PDB entry 7OBK | X-ray diffraction, 1.80 A resolution | chains A and B

== Chain A ==
Name: 14-3-3 protein sigma
Organism: Homo sapiens
UniProt: P31947 (1433S_HUMAN); residues 1-248 here = UniProt positions 1-248
Chain sequence (253 residues; numbered -4 to 248; the number before each row is that of its first residue; numbers below 1 keep their minus sign (Gly-4 is residue -4)):
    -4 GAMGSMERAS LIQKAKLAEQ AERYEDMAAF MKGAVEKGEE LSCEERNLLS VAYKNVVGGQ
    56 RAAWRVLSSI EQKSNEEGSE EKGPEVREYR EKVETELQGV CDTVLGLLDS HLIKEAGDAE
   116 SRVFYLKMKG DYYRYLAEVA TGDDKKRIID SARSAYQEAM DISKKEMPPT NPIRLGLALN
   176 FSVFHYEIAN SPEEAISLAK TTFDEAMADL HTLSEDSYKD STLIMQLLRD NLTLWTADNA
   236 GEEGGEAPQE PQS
Disordered / not traced: 232-248
Sequence notes: expression tag (-4 to 0)
Modified residues: Cys38 (S-hydroxycysteine; CSO)
UniProt features mapped onto this chain:
  - site (Interaction with phosphoserine on interacting protein): Arg56, Arg129
  - modified residue (Phosphoserine): Ser5, Ser74, Ser248
Ion coordination: Mg2+ site 1 near Glu2 (its only coordinating residue here); Mg2+ site 2: Glu35, Glu110, Glu188

== Chain B ==
Name: PKR phosphopeptide
Notes: EC 2.7.11.1, 2.7.10.2
UniProt: P19525 (E2AK2_HUMAN); residue numbers follow UniProt; this construct covers 541-551
Chain sequence (11 residues; each row starts with the number of its first residue):
   541 KSPEKNERHT C
Disordered / not traced: 541-545
Modified residues: Thr550 (phosphothreonine; TPO); Cys551 (S-hydroxycysteine; CSO)
UniProt features mapped onto this chain:
  - modified residue: Ser542 (Phosphoserine)

== Interface between chain A and chain B ==
Contacting residue pairs (24; chain A residue first):
  Lys49(A) with Cys551(B)
  Arg56(A) with Arg548(B); Thr550(B)
  Lys122(A) with Cys551(B), hydrogen bond (side chain-backbone)
  Arg129(A) with Arg548(B); Thr550(B)
  Tyr130(A) with Thr550(B)
  Gly171(A) with Cys551(B)
  Leu174(A) with His549(B); Thr550(B); Cys551(B)
  Asn175(A) with Thr550(B); Cys551(B), hydrogen bond (side chain-backbone)
  Val178(A) with Arg548(B); His549(B); Thr550(B)
  Glu182(A) with Arg548(B), salt bridge
  Leu222(A) with His549(B)
  Asp225(A) with His549(B), salt bridge
  Asn226(A) with Arg548(B); His549(B), hydrogen bond (side chain-backbone)
  Leu229(A) with Asn546(B); Glu547(B); Arg548(B)
Other interface residues (no listed pair), chain A (17 interface residues in all): Asp126, Glu133, Trp230

== In short ==
The interface between chain A and chain B involves 17 residues on one side and 6 on the other; the contacts
include 3 hydrogen bonds and 2 salt bridges. Among the polar pairs are Glu182(A)-Arg548(B),
Asp225(A)-His549(B) and Lys122(A)-Cys551(B).
Here chain A is 14-3-3 protein sigma (Homo sapiens) and chain B is PKR phosphopeptide. Entry 7OBK (Crystal
structure of 14-3-3 sigma in complex with PKR phosphopeptide) was determined by X-ray diffraction together
with 7OB5, 7OBC, 7OBD, 7OBG, 7OBH, 7OBL and 4 further entries from the same study.
